7ELV - chain E; structure by X-ray diffraction, 1.50 A resolution.

[Chain E]
Name: legume lectin
Source organism: Methanocaldococcus jannaschii DSM 2661
Reference sequence: Q58791 (Y1396_METJA); residues 10-217 here correspond to UniProt positions 1472-1679 (UniProt number = residue number + 1462)
Amino-acid sequence (209 residues; row label = number of the first residue in the row):
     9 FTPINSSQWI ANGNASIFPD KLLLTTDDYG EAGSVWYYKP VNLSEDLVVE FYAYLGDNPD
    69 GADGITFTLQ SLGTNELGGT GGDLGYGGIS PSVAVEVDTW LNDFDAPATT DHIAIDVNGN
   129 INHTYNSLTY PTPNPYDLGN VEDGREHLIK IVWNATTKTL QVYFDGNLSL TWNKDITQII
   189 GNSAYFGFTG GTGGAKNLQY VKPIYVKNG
Unresolved in the structure: 9-10
Construct notes: expression tag (9)
Metal / ion sites: Mn2+: Glu104, Asp106, Asp113, His120, His131; Ca2+: Asp106, Trp108, Asn110, Asp113

[In short]
The Mn2+ site is built by Glu104, Asp106, Asp113, His120 and His131. Asp106, Trp108, Asn110 and Asp113 form
the Ca2+ site.
Chain E is legume lectin (Methanocaldococcus jannaschii DSM 2661); the structure, Structure of legume lectin
domain from Methanocaldococcus jannaschii in apo form, was determined by X-ray diffraction, deposited together
with 7EXO.
